PDB entry 1DLH | X-ray diffraction, 2.80 A resolution | chains A and B of the 6 polymer chains in the assembly

Chain A:
Name: Class II histocompatibility antigen (HLA-DR1) (alpha chain)
From: Homo sapiens
UniProt: P01903 (HA2R_HUMAN); residues 3-182 here correspond to UniProt positions 28-207 (UniProt number = residue number + 25)
Chain sequence (180 residues; each row starts with the number of its first residue):
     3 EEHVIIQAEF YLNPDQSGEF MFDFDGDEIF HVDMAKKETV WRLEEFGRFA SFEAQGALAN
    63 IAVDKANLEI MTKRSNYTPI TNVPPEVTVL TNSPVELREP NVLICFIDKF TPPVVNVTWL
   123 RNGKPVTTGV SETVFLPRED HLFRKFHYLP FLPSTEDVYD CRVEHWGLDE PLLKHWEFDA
Cystine bridges: Cys107-Cys163
Covalent attachments: N-acetylglucosamine (NAG) linked to Asn78; glycan linked to Asn118
UniProt features mapped onto this chain:
  - region: Glu179 to Ala182 (Connecting peptide)
  - site: Gln9 (Self- and pathogen-derived peptide antigen), Gly49 (Self-peptide antigen), Phe51 (Self- and pathogen-derived peptide antigen), Ala52 (Self-peptide antigen), Ser53 (Self- and pathogen-derived peptide antigen), Glu55 (Pathogen-derived peptide antigen), Asn62 (Self- and pathogen-derived peptide antigen), Asn69 (Pathogen-derived peptide antigen), Arg76 (Self- and pathogen-derived peptide antigen)
  - glycosylation (N-linked (GlcNAc...) asparagine): Asn78, Asn118

Chain B:
Name: Class II histocompatibility antigen (HLA-DR1) (beta chain)
From: Homo sapiens
UniProt: P13758 (HB2F_HUMAN); residues 3-190 here correspond to UniProt positions 32-219 (UniProt number = residue number + 29)
Chain sequence (188 residues; numbered 3 to 190; the number before each row is that of its first residue):
     3 TRPRFLWQLK FECHFFNGTE RVRLLERCIY NQEESVRFDS DVGEYRAVTE LGRPDAEYWN
    63 SQKDLLEQRR AAVDTYCRHN YGVGESFTVQ RRVEPKVTVY PSKTQPLQHH NLLVCSVSGF
   123 YPGSIEVRWF RNGQEEKAGV VSTGLIQNGD WTFQTLVMLE TVPRSGEVYT CQVEHPSVTS
   183 PLTVEWRA
Cystine bridges: Cys15-Cys79, Cys117-Cys173
Covalent attachments: N-acetylglucosamine (NAG) linked to Asn19

How chain A and chain B interact:
Contacting residue pairs (114; chain A residue first):
  Glu3(A) - His16(B)  salt bridge
  Glu3(A) - Phe17(B)
  Glu3(A) - Phe18(B)
  Glu4(A) - Phe17(B)  hydrogen bond (backbone-backbone)
  Glu4(A) - Asn19(B)  hydrogen bond (side chain-backbone)
  Glu4(A) - Gly20(B)  hydrogen bond (side chain-backbone)
  His5(A) - Cys15(B)
  His5(A) - His16(B)
  His5(A) - Phe17(B)  hydrogen bond (backbone-backbone)
  His5(A) - Val91(B)
  Val6(A) - Glu14(B)
  Val6(A) - Cys15(B)
  Val6(A) - His16(B)
  Ile7(A) - Phe13(B)
  Ile7(A) - Glu14(B)
  Ile7(A) - Cys15(B)  hydrogen bond (backbone-backbone)
  Ile7(A) - Phe17(B)  hydrophobic
  Ile7(A) - Tyr83(B)  hydrophobic
  Ile8(A) - Phe13(B)
  Ile8(A) - Glu14(B)
  Gln9(A) - Leu11(B)
  Gln9(A) - Lys12(B)
  Gln9(A) - Phe13(B)  hydrogen bond (backbone-backbone)
  Gln9(A) - Tyr78(B)  hydrogen bond
  Ala10(A) - Leu11(B)
  Glu11(A) - Gln10(B)
  Glu11(A) - Leu11(B)  hydrogen bond (backbone-backbone)
  Phe12(A) - Trp9(B)
  Phe12(A) - Gln10(B)
  Tyr13(A) - Leu8(B)
  Tyr13(A) - Trp9(B)  hydrogen bond (backbone-backbone)
  Leu14(A) - Arg6(B)
  Leu14(A) - Phe7(B)
  Asn15(A) - Arg6(B)
  Asn15(A) - Phe7(B)  hydrogen bond (backbone-backbone)
  Pro16(A) - Arg4(B)
  Pro16(A) - Pro5(B)
  Pro16(A) - Arg6(B)
  Asp17(A) - Arg6(B)  salt bridge
  Phe26(A) - Thr90(B)
  Phe26(A) - Val91(B)
  Phe26(A) - Tyr123(B)
  Phe26(A) - Trp153(B)  hydrophobic
  Asp27(A) - Gln149(B)  hydrogen bond (backbone-side chain)
  Gly28(A) - Gln149(B)
  Asp29(A) - Tyr123(B)
  Asp29(A) - Gln149(B)  hydrogen bond
  Asp29(A) - Trp153(B)
  Glu30(A) - Trp153(B)  hydrogen bond (backbone-side chain)
  Arg44(A) - Gly151(B)  hydrogen bond (side chain-backbone)
  Arg44(A) - Asp152(B)
  Arg44(A) - Trp153(B)
  Leu45(A) - Arg93(B)
  Leu45(A) - Trp153(B)
  Phe48(A) - Phe89(B)  hydrophobic
  Phe48(A) - Trp153(B)
  Phe51(A) - Phe89(B)  hydrophobic
  Ala52(A) - Val85(B)
  Ala52(A) - Phe89(B)  hydrophobic
  Asp66(A) - Trp9(B)
  Asn69(A) - Trp9(B)
  Leu70(A) - Phe7(B)
  Leu70(A) - Trp9(B)  hydrophobic
  Met73(A) - Trp9(B)  hydrophobic
  Met73(A) - Ser37(B)
  Met73(A) - Leu53(B)
  Thr74(A) - Phe7(B)
  Thr74(A) - Tyr32(B)
  Arg76(A) - Leu53(B)  hydrogen bond (side chain-backbone)
  Arg76(A) - Pro56(B)
  Arg76(A) - Asp57(B)  salt bridge
  Ser77(A) - Tyr32(B)
  Ser77(A) - Leu53(B)
  Tyr79(A) - Phe7(B)
  Thr80(A) - Phe7(B)
  Thr80(A) - Tyr32(B)  hydrogen bond (backbone-side chain)
  Thr80(A) - Asn33(B)  hydrogen bond (backbone-side chain)
  Pro81(A) - Pro5(B)  hydrophobic
  Pro81(A) - Arg6(B)
  Pro81(A) - Phe7(B)  hydrophobic
  Pro81(A) - Asn33(B)
  Ile82(A) - Arg6(B)  hydrogen bond (backbone-backbone)
  Ile82(A) - Leu8(B)  hydrophobic
  Ile82(A) - Asn33(B)  hydrogen bond (backbone-side chain)
  Val85(A) - Gln34(B)
  Leu92(A) - Ile148(B)  hydrophobic
  Leu92(A) - Gln156(B)
  Thr93(A) - Gln156(B)  hydrogen bond (backbone-side chain)
  Asn94(A) - Ser120(B)
  Ser95(A) - Lys98(B)
  Pro96(A) - Thr100(B)
  Pro96(A) - Ser118(B)
  Ile106(A) - Asn150(B)
  Thr113(A) - Leu8(B)
  Pro115(A) - Leu8(B)
  Arg140(A) - Lys12(B)  hydrogen bond (backbone-side chain)
  Glu141(A) - Glu14(B)
  Glu141(A) - Arg29(B)  salt bridge
  Asp142(A) - Gln34(B)
  His143(A) - Gln10(B)
  His143(A) - Lys12(B)
  His143(A) - Arg29(B)  hydrogen bond
  His143(A) - Ile31(B)
  His143(A) - Gln34(B)
  Leu144(A) - Gln34(B)
  Phe145(A) - Gln10(B)
  Arg146(A) - Gln149(B)
  Phe148(A) - Gln149(B)
  Phe148(A) - Asn150(B)
  Phe148(A) - Gly151(B)
  Tyr150(A) - Asn150(B)  hydrogen bond (side chain-backbone)
  Tyr150(A) - Gly151(B)  hydrogen bond (side chain-backbone)
  Tyr150(A) - Asp152(B)
  Trp168(A) - Arg6(B)
Other interface residues (no listed pair), chain A (60 interface residues in all): Phe24, Ile31, Thr83, Thr135, Pro139
Other interface residues (no listed pair), chain B (51 interface residues in all): Thr3, Glu36, Gly54, Asn82, Ser88, Tyr102

In short:
The interface between chain A and chain B involves 60 residues on one side and 51 on the other, with 24
hydrogen bonds and 4 salt bridges. Polar pairs include Glu3(A)-His16(B), Asp17(A)-Arg6(B) and
Arg76(A)-Asp57(B). Covalently linked N-acetylglucosamine: at Asn78(A). Covalently linked N-acetylglucosamine:
at Asn19(B).
Here chain A is Class II histocompatibility antigen (HLA-DR1) (alpha chain) and chain B is Class II
histocompatibility antigen (HLA-DR1) (beta chain), both from Homo sapiens. Entry 1DLH (Crystal structure of
the human class II MHC protein HLA-DR1 complexed with an influenza virus peptide) was determined by X-ray
diffraction.
